PDB entry 8IDC | electron microscopy, 3.90 A resolution | chains E and D of the 5 polymer chains in the assembly

# Chain E
Name: NlpC/P60 family protein
From: Mycobacterium tuberculosis
UniProtKB: A0A3E0UUD8 (A0A3E0UUD8_MYCTX); residues 1-385 here = UniProt positions 1-385
Chain sequence (385 residues; numbered 1 to 385; the number before each row is that of its first residue):
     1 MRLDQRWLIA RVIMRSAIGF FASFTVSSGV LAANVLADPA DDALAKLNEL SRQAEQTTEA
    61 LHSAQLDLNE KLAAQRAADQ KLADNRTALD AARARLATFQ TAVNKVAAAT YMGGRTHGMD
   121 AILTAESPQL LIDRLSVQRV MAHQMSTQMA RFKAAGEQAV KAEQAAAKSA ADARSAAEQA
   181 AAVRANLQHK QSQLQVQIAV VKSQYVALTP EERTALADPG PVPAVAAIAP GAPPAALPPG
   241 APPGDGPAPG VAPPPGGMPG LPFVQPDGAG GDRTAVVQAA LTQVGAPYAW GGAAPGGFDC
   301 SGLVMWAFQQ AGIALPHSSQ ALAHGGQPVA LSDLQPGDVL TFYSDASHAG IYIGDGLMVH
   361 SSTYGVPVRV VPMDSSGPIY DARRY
Not modelled in the structure: 1-44, 229-269
Reported in the primary citation:
  - catalytic residues: C300, H348, H360

# Chain D
Name: Cell division protein FtsX
From: Mycobacterium tuberculosis
UniProtKB: A0A045GRS5 (A0A045GRS5_MYCTX); residue numbers follow UniProt; this construct covers 1-297
Chain sequence (297 residues; numbered 1 to 297; the number before each row is that of its first residue):
     1 MRFGFLLNEV LTGFRRNVTM TIAMILTTAI SVGLFGGGML VVRLADSSRA IYLDRVESQV
    61 FLTEDVSAND SSCDTTACKA LREKIETRSD VKAVRFLNRQ QAYDDAIRKF PQFKDVAGKD
   121 SFPASFIVKL ENPEQHKDFD TAMKGQPGVL DVLNQKELID RLFAVLDGLS NAAFAVALVQ
   181 AIGAILLIAN MVQVAAYTRR TEIGIMRLVG ASRWYTQLPF LVEAMLAATM GVGIAVAGLM
   241 VVRALFLENA LNQFYQANLI AKVDYADILF ITPWLLLLGV AMSGLTAYLT LRLYVRR
Not modelled in the structure: 296-297
Cystine bridges: C73-C78

# Interface between chain E and chain D
Contacting residue pairs (22):
  K105(E) - D115(D)  hydrogen bond (side chain-backbone)
  K105(E) - V116(D)
  V106(E) - V116(D)  hydrophobic
  A109(E) - V116(D)  hydrophobic
  M112(E) - Q112(D)  hydrogen bond (backbone-side chain)
  G113(E) - Q112(D)  hydrogen bond (backbone-side chain)
  G114(E) - Q112(D)
  M119(E) - L162(D)  hydrophobic
  I122(E) - L162(D)  hydrophobic
  E126(E) - A257(D)
  P128(E) - Y52(D)  hydrophobic
  P128(E) - N258(D)
  P128(E) - L259(D)  hydrophobic
  Q129(E) - R55(D)  hydrogen bond
  I132(E) - K156(D)
  L135(E) - L158(D)
  S136(E) - K156(D)
  V137(E) - A106(D)  hydrophobic
  V137(E) - F110(D)  hydrophobic
  M141(E) - F122(D)  hydrophobic
  Q144(E) - V116(D)
  Q144(E) - S121(D)
Also at the interface, not in a pair above, chain E (24 interface residues in all): T116, A125, S127, L131, R134, V140, M145
Also at the interface, not in a pair above, chain D (20 interface residues in all): F113, A117, I159, R161, Q256
The authors on this interface:
  - residue pairs: Q129(E)-R55(D) (hydrogen bond)
  - interface residues, chain E: Q129(E), M141(E)

# In short
24 residues of chain E and 20 residues of chain D are in contact; the contacts include 4 hydrogen bonds. Polar
contacts include K105(E)-D115(D), M112(E)-Q112(D) and G113(E)-Q112(D). The authors report a hydrogen bond
between Q129(E) and R55(D). The paper reports catalytic residues C300(E), H348(E) and H360(E); interface
residues Q129(E) and M141(E).
Here chain E is NlpC/P60 family protein and chain D is Cell division protein FtsX, both from Mycobacterium
tuberculosis. Entry 8IDC (Cryo-EM structure of Mycobacterium tuberculosis FtsEX/RipC complex in peptidisc) was
determined by electron microscopy (same publication as 8IDB, 8IDD, 8IGQ and 8JIA).
